PDB entry 3A1Y | X-ray diffraction, 2.13 A resolution | chains D and G of the 7 polymer chains in the assembly

[Chain D]
Name: 50S ribosomal protein P1 (L12P)
From: Pyrococcus horikoshii
Notes: fragment: N-terminal domain
UniProtKB: O57705 (RL12_PYRHO); residues 1-58 here = UniProt positions 1-58
Amino-acid sequence (58 residues; numbered 1 to 58; the number before each row is that of its first residue):
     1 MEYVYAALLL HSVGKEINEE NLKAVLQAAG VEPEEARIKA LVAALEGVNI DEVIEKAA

[Chain G]
Name: Acidic ribosomal protein P0
From: Pyrococcus horikoshii
Notes: fragment: N-terminal domain
UniProtKB: O74109 (RLA0_PYRHO); numbering as in UniProt (aligned over 1-284)
Amino-acid sequence (284 residues; row label = number of the first residue in the row):
     1 MAHVAEWKKK EVEELAKLIK SYPVIALVDV SSMPAYPLSQ MRRLIRENGG LLRVSRNTLI
    61 ELAIKKAAKE LGKPELEKLV EYIDRGAGIL VTNMNPFKLY KFLQQNRQPA PAKPGAVVPK
   121 DVVVPAGPTP LAPGPIVGQM QALGIPARIE KGKVTIQKDT TVLKAGEVIT PELANILNAL
   181 GIQPLEVGLD VLAVYEDGIV YTPDVLAIDE QEYIDMLQKA YMHAFNLAVN IAYPTPETIE
   241 AIIQKAFLNA KTVAIEAGYI TKETIQDIIG RAFRAMLLLA QQLP
Not modelled in the structure: 110-182
What the authors report for this chain:
  - mutagenesis - L217Q/A224Q, I243Q/A250Q, A272Q/L279Q: abolished binding to 50S ribosomal protein P1 (L12P) (chain D)
  - mutagenesis - L217Q/A224Q/A272Q/L279Q, L217Q/A224Q/I243Q/A250Q, L217Q/A224Q, I243Q/A250Q/A272Q/L279Q: decreased catalytic activity

[How chain D and chain G interact]
Contacting residue pairs (25):
  Met-1(D) with Ile-231(G); Ala-232(G)
  Val-4(D) with Ala-232(G), hydrophobic; Ile-242(G), hydrophobic; Ala-246(G), hydrophobic
  Tyr-5(D) with Ala-246(G); Asn-249(G), hydrogen bond
  Leu-8(D) with Ala-246(G), hydrophobic; Phe-247(G)
  Arg-37(D) with Ile-231(G), hydrogen bond (side chain-backbone); Ala-232(G), hydrogen bond (side chain-backbone)
  Leu-41(D) with Ile-239(G), hydrophobic
  Ala-44(D) with Pro-234(G), hydrophobic; Ile-239(G)
  Leu-45(D) with Ile-239(G), hydrophobic; Ile-243(G), hydrophobic
  Val-48(D) with Ile-243(G), hydrophobic
  Val-53(D) with Glu-240(G); Ile-243(G), hydrophobic; Gln-244(G)
  Ile-54(D) with Ile-243(G), hydrophobic; Phe-247(G), hydrophobic
  Lys-56(D) with Glu-240(G), salt bridge; Gln-244(G)
  Ala-57(D) with Gln-244(G)
Interface residues without a listed pair, chain D (15 interface residues in all): Ala-40, Ile-50
Interface residues without a listed pair, chain G (12 interface residues in all): Tyr-233
From the paper, about this interface:
  - interface residues, chain G: Ile-243(G), Ala-246(G)

[In short]
15 residues of chain D face 12 of chain G across their interface; the contacts include 3 hydrogen bonds and 1
salt bridge. Polar pairs include Lys-56(D)/Glu-240(G), Tyr-5(D)/Asn-249(G) and Arg-37(D)/Ile-231(G). From the
paper: L217Q/A224Q/A272Q/L279Q, L217Q/A224Q/I243Q/A250Q and L217Q/A224Q of chain G, among others, reduce
catalytic activity; interface residues Ile-243(G) and Ala-246(G); 6 substitutions were tested in all.
Chain D is 50S ribosomal protein P1 (L12P) and chain G is Acidic ribosomal protein P0, both from Pyrococcus
horikoshii; the structure, The structure of archaeal ribosomal stalk P1/P0 complex, was determined by X-ray
diffraction.
